PDB entry 5J7F | X-ray diffraction, 2.00 A resolution | chains A and D

Chain A (and D):
Molecule: E3 ubiquitin-protein ligase Mdm2
Organism: Homo sapiens
Notes: EC 6.3.2.-; chain D of this document is another copy of the same molecule, construct and numbering; everything in this record applies to it too
UniProtKB: Q00987 (MDM2_HUMAN); residues 1-125 here = UniProt positions 1-125
Amino-acid sequence (125 residues; each row starts with the number of its first residue):
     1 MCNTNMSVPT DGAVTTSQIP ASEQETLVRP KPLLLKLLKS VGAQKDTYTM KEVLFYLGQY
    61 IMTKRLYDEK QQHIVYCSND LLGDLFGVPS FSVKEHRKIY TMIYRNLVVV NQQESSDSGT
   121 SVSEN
Disordered / not traced: 1-10, 112-125 (chain D: 1-11, 111-125)
Residues lining bound ligands:
  - 6GG (4-({6-[(6-chloro-3-{1-[(4-chlorophenyl)methyl]-4-(4-fluorophenyl)-1H-imidazol-5-yl}-1H-indole-2-carbonyl)oxy]hexyl}amino)-4-oxobutanoic acid), molecule 1: Val14, Thr16, Leu54, Phe55, Leu57, Gly58, Ile61, Met62, Tyr67, Gln72, Phe86, Phe91, Val93, His96, Ile99, Tyr100
  - 6GG, molecule 2: Gln18, Met62, Tyr67, Gln72, His73, Val93, Lys94, His96
Curated features (UniProtKB/Swiss-Prot):
  - mutagenesis: Gly58 (G58A: No effect on its ability to induce apoptosis)
From the paper describing this entry:
  - binding site for 6GG: Leu54

Chain A / chain D interface:
Pairs across the interface - 25 pairs, chain A then chain D:
  Asp11(A) with Arg65(D)
  Gly12(A) with Arg65(D)
  Val14(A) with Tyr67(D); Gln72(D)
  Thr15(A) with Glu69(D), hydrogen bond; Gln72(D), hydrogen bond (backbone-side chain)
  Phe55(A) with Met62(D); Arg65(D)
  Gln59(A) with Met62(D); Thr63(D), hydrogen bond
  Met62(A) with Phe55(D); Gly58(D); Gln59(D); Met62(D), hydrophobic
  Thr63(A) with Gln59(D), hydrogen bond
  Arg65(A) with Gly12(D); Ala13(D)
  Tyr67(A) with Ala13(D), hydrogen bond (side chain-backbone); Val14(D); Phe55(D)
  Glu69(A) with Ala13(D); Val14(D), hydrogen bond (side chain-backbone); Thr15(D), hydrogen bond
  Gln72(A) with Val14(D); Thr15(D)
Interface residues without a listed pair, chain A (14 interface residues in all): Ala13, Lys51

Summary:
14 residues of chain A and 13 residues of chain D are in contact, with 7 hydrogen bonds. Polar contacts
include Thr15(A)-Glu69(D), Thr15(A)-Gln72(D) and Gln59(A)-Thr63(D). Chain A binds compound 6GG. From UniProt:
one mutagenesis site on chain A. From the paper: a binding site for 6GG at Leu54(A).
Both chains are E3 ubiquitin-protein ligase Mdm2 (Homo sapiens). Entry 5J7F (Structure of MDM2 with low
molecular weight inhibitor with aliphatic linker) was determined by X-ray diffraction together with 5J7G from
the same study.
